9AY6 - chains B and C of the 8 polymer chains in the assembly; structure by electron microscopy, 4.00 A resolution.

# Chain B
Molecule: Transmembrane protein gp41
From: Human immunodeficiency virus 1
UniProt: Q2N0S6 (Q2N0S6_9HIV1); residues 510-664 here correspond to UniProt positions 507-661 (UniProt number = residue number - 3)
Chain sequence (155 residues; row label = number of the first residue in the row):
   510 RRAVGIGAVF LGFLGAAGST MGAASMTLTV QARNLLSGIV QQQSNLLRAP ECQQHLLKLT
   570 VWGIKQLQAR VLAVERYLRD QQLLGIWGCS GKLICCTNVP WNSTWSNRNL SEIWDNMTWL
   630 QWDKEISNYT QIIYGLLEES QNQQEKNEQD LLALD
Not modelled in the structure: 510-520, 664
Construct notes: conflict Arg510 (Lys507 in Q2N0S6), Pro559 (Ile556 in Q2N0S6), Cys561 (Ala558 in Q2N0S6), Cys605 (Thr602 in Q2N0S6), Thr613 (Ser610 in Q2N0S6)
Disulfide bonds: Cys598-Cys604
Covalent attachments: N-acetylglucosamine (NAG) linked to Asn611

# Chain C
Molecule: Surface protein gp120
From: Human immunodeficiency virus 1
UniProt: Q2N0S6 (Q2N0S6_9HIV1); the author numbering skips numbers that UniProt does not, so the offset changes along the chain: 31-396 = UniProt 30-395; 398-510 = UniProt 396-508
Chain sequence (514 residues; each row starts with the number of its first residue; note: 1 number in that range is skipped by the numbering (no residue carries it; nothing is unmodelled there); numbers below 1 keep their minus sign (Met-4 is residue -4)):
    -4 MDAMKRGLCC VLLLCGAVFV SPSQEIHARF RRGARAENLW VTVYYGVPVW KDAETTLFCA
    56 SDAKAYETKK HNVWATHCCV PTDPNPQEIH LENVTEEFNM WKNNMVEQMH TDIISLWDQS
   116 LKPCVKLTPL CVTLQCTNVT NNITDDMRGE LKNCSFNMTT ELRDKKQKVY SLFYRLDVVQ
   176 INENQGNRSN NSNKEYRLIN CNTSAITQAC PKVSFEPIPI HYCAPAGFAI LKCKDKKFNG
   236 TGPCTNVSTV QCTHGIKPVV STQLLLNGSL AEEEVIIRSE NITNNAKNIL VQLNESVQIN
   296 CTRPNNNTRK SIRIGPGQWF YATGDIIGDI RQAHCNVSKA TWNETLGKVV KQLRKHFGNN
   356 TIIRFANSSG GDLEVTTHSF NCGGEFFYCN TSGLFNSTWI S
   398 NTSVQGSNST GSNDSITLPC RIKQIINMWQ RIGQAMYAPP IQGVIRCVSN ITGLILTRDG
   458 GSTNSTTETF RPGGGDMRDN WRSELYKYKV VKIEPLGVAP TRCKRRVVGR RRR
Not modelled in the structure: -4 to 33, 179-187, 398-409, 504-510
Construct notes: initiating methionine (-4); expression tag (-3 to 30); conflict Lys64 (Glu63 in Q2N0S6), Cys73 (Ala72 in Q2N0S6), Thr240 (Pro239 in Q2N0S6), Asn241 (Ser240 in Q2N0S6), Ile271 (Met270 in Q2N0S6), Leu288 (Phe287 in Q2N0S6), Glu290 (Thr289 in Q2N0S6), Ser291 (Pro290 in Q2N0S6), Trp314 (Ala313 in Q2N0S6), Asn331 (Thr330 in Q2N0S6), Cys500 (Ala498 in Q2N0S6), Arg508 (Glu506 in Q2N0S6), Arg509 (Lys507 in Q2N0S6)
Disulfide bonds: Cys54-Cys73, Cys119-Cys205, Cys126-Cys196, Cys131-Cys149, Cys218-Cys247, Cys228-Cys239, Cys296-Cys330, Cys377-Cys444, Cys384-Cys417
Covalent attachments: N-acetylglucosamine (NAG) linked to Asn88, Asn133, Asn148, Asn152, Asn197, Asn234, Asn241, Asn262, Asn276, Asn289, Asn295, Asn301, Asn331, Asn338, Asn354, Asn362, Asn385, Asn391, Asn447

# Interface between chain B and chain C
Residue-residue contacts (8):
  Gln658(B) with Tyr39(C), hydrogen bond; Cys500(C), hydrogen bond (backbone-side chain)
  Asp659(B) with Arg499(C), salt bridge
  Leu661(B) with Cys500(C), hydrogen bond (backbone-side chain); Lys501(C); Arg503(C)
  Ala662(B) with Arg499(C); Cys500(C), hydrophobic

# In short
The interface between chain B and chain C involves 4 residues on one side and 5 on the other, with 3 hydrogen
bonds and 1 salt bridge. Polar contacts include Asp659(B)-Arg499(C), Gln658(B)-Tyr39(C) and
Gln658(B)-Cys500(C). Covalently linked N-acetylglucosamine: at Asn611(B).
Here chain B is Transmembrane protein gp41 and chain C is Surface protein gp120, both from Human
immunodeficiency virus 1. Entry 9AY6 (HIV BG505.v5.2 (N289/N241) SOSIP Env in Complex with V5 pAb from
Rh.33203) was determined by electron microscopy together with 9ATZ, 9AXD, 9AXI, 9AXK, 9AYS and 9AYV from the
same study.
